Entry 3TKZ (X-ray diffraction, 1.80 A resolution); this record covers chains P and Q of the 3 polymer chains in the assembly.

Chain P (and Q):
Name: PROTEIN (RVIpYFVPLNR peptide)
Notes: chain Q of this document is another copy of the same molecule, construct and numbering; everything in this record applies to it too
Chain sequence (10 residues; numbered 1 to 10; the number before each row is that of its first residue):
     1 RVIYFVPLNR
Not modelled in the structure: 1, 9-10 (chain Q: 1, 8-10)
Modified positions: Y4 (o-phosphotyrosine; PTR)

How chain P and chain Q interact:
Residue-residue contacts - 11 pairs, chain P then chain Q:
  Y4(P) with P7(Q)
  F5(P) with F5(Q), hydrophobic; V6(Q); P7(Q), hydrophobic
  V6(P) with F5(Q); V6(Q), hydrogen bond (backbone-backbone)
  P7(P) with I3(Q), hydrophobic; Y4(Q); F5(Q)
  L8(P) with Y4(Q), hydrogen bond (backbone-backbone); V6(Q), hydrophobic
Interface residues without a listed pair, chain P (6 interface residues in all): I3

Summary:
Chain P and chain Q form an interface of 6 and 5 residues respectively; the contacts include 2 hydrogen bonds.
The backbones hydrogen-bond at V6(P)-V6(Q) and L8(P)-Y4(Q).
Chain P and chain Q are both PROTEIN (RVIpYFVPLNR peptide); the structure, Structure of the SHP-2 N-SH2 domain
in a 1:2 complex with RVIpYFVPLNR peptide, was determined by X-ray diffraction (same publication as 3TL0).
